Entry 7TR0 (electron microscopy, 2.70 A resolution); this record covers chains A and K of the 3 polymer chains in the assembly.

[Chain A]
Molecule: Tubulin alpha-1B chain
Source organism: Sus scrofa
UniProt: Q2XVP4 (TBA1B_PIG); residues 1-451 here = UniProt positions 1-451
Sequence (451 residues; row label = number of the first residue in the row):
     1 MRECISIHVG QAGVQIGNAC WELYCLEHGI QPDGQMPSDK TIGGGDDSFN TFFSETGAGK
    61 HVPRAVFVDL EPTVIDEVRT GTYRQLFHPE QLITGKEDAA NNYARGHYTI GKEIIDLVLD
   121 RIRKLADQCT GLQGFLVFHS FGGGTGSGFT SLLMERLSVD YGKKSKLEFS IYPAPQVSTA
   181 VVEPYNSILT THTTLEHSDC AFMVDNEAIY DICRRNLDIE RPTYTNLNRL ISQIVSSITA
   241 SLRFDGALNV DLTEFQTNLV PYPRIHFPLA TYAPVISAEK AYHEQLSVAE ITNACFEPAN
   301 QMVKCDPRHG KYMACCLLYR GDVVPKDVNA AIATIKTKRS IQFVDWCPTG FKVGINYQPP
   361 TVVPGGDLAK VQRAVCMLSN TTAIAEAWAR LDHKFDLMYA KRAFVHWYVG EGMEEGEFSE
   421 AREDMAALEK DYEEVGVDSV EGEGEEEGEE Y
Not modelled in the structure: 441-451
UniProt features mapped onto this chain:
  - motif: Met1 to Cys4 (MREC motif)
  - active site: Glu254
  - binding site (GTP): Gly10, Gln11, Ala12, Gln15, Glu71, Ala99, Ser140, Gly143, Gly144, Thr145, Gly146, Thr179, Glu183, Asn206, Tyr224, Asn228, Leu252
  - binding site (Mg(2+)): Glu71
  - site: Tyr451 (Involved in polymerization)
  - modified residue: Lys40 (N6,N6,N6-trimethyllysine), Ser48 (Phosphoserine), Ser232 (Phosphoserine), Tyr282 (3'-nitrotyrosine), Arg339 (Omega-N-methylarginine), Ser439 (Phosphoserine), Glu443 (5-glutamyl polyglutamate), Glu445 (5-glutamyl polyglutamate), Tyr451 (3'-nitrotyrosine)
  - cross-link (Glycyl lysine isopeptide (Lys-Gly)): Lys326 (interchain with G-Cter in ubiquitin), Lys370 (interchain with G-Cter in ubiquitin)
Ligand contacts: GTP (guanosine-5'-triphosphate): Gly10, Gln11, Ala12, Gln15, Ile16, Glu71, Asp98, Ala99, Ala100, Asn101, Ser140, Gly142, Gly143, Gly144, Thr145, Gly146, Ile171, Thr179, Glu183, Asn206, Tyr224, Leu227, Asn228, Ile231

[Chain K]
Molecule: Kinesin-like protein
Source organism: Candida albicans
UniProt: C4YNU9 (C4YNU9_CANAW); residue numbers follow UniProt; this construct covers 2-436
Sequence (445 residues; numbered 0 to 444; the number before each row is that of its first residue; numbering starts at 0):
     0 MASYPNSLGS PATVTSTSVP TAKQSSISVA VRVRPFTEAE SNRLVKIDND DVFLGDGCLT
    60 SDNNNNNNNS NSNGNGNGNG SSAANSSGAS TSRRAIFNTL GGLRKIINVV DDRMLIFDPP
   120 ETNPLTKMQR NAFPNSFKGS RIREHRFVFD RLFDEDCTQD QVYRNTTQPL LDSVLDGYNA
   180 TVFAYGATGC GKTHTISGTP EDPGVIFLTM KELYNRIEEL KDTKIIDISL SYLEIYNETI
   240 RDLLNPMTQC KNLVIREDAN NKISVSNLSR HRPNSVEEVM QLILEGNKNR TCSPTEANAT
   300 SSRSHAVLQI NVIQKDRTGD ITEEHTFATL SIIDLAGSER AAATKNRGAR LNEGANINKS
   360 LLALGNCINA LCDPRRRNHV PYRDSKLTRL LKFSLGGNCK TVMIVCVSPS SQHYDETLNT
   420 LKYADRAKEI KTKLIRNLEH HHHHH
Not modelled in the structure: 0-21, 49-100, 434-444
Differences from the reference sequence: initiating methionine (0); expression tag (1, 437-444)
Ligand contacts: AMP-PNP (ANP; phosphoaminophosphonic acid-adenylate ester): Arg31, Arg33, Pro34, Thr36, Ala186, Thr187, Gly188, Cys189, Gly190, Lys191, Thr192, His193, Thr194

[Chain A / chain K interface]
Pairs across the interface (39):
  Tyr108(A) - Arg339(K)
  Tyr108(A) - Ala341(K)  hydrophobic
  Tyr108(A) - Arg346(K)  hydrogen bond (backbone-side chain)
  Lys112(A) - Lys344(K)
  Lys112(A) - Arg346(K)
  Tyr262(A) - Asn134(K)
  Tyr262(A) - Ser135(K)
  Tyr262(A) - Phe136(K)
  Pro263(A) - Phe136(K)
  Arg264(A) - Phe136(K)
  Arg402(A) - Asn365(K)
  Arg402(A) - Arg425(K)
  His406(A) - Lys358(K)
  His406(A) - Leu361(K)
  Val409(A) - Asn357(K)  hydrogen bond (backbone-side chain)
  Gly410(A) - Ala354(K)
  Gly410(A) - Lys358(K)
  Gly412(A) - Arg339(K)
  Gly412(A) - Ala340(K)  hydrogen bond (backbone-backbone)
  Glu414(A) - Ser337(K)  hydrogen bond
  Glu414(A) - Glu338(K)  hydrogen bond (side chain-backbone)
  Glu414(A) - Arg339(K)  hydrogen bond (side chain-backbone)
  Glu414(A) - Asn357(K)  hydrogen bond
  Glu414(A) - Asn418(K)
  Glu415(A) - Leu361(K)
  Gly416(A) - Asn418(K)
  Gly416(A) - Lys421(K)  hydrogen bond (backbone-side chain)
  Glu417(A) - Arg339(K)  salt bridge
  Ser419(A) - Lys421(K)  hydrogen bond
  Glu423(A) - Arg140(K)  salt bridge
  Glu423(A) - His144(K)  salt bridge
  Asp424(A) - Arg140(K)  salt bridge
  Ala427(A) - Arg140(K)
  Asp431(A) - Phe136(K)
  Asp431(A) - Ser139(K)  hydrogen bond
  Glu434(A) - Pro133(K)
  Glu434(A) - Phe136(K)
  Glu434(A) - Ser139(K)
  Val435(A) - Phe136(K)  hydrophobic
Also at the interface, not in a pair above, chain A (28 interface residues in all): Thr109, Ile265, Ala400, Lys401, Val405, Met413, Glu420
Also at the interface, not in a pair above, chain K (27 interface residues in all): Ala131, Lys137, Leu350, Arg375, Glu428

[Summary]
28 residues of chain A and 27 residues of chain K are in contact, with 10 hydrogen bonds and 4 salt bridges.
Polar pairs include Glu417(A)-Arg339(K), Glu423(A)-Arg140(K) and Glu423(A)-His144(K). Bound to chain A: GTP.
Chain K binds AMP-PNP.
Here chain A is Tubulin alpha-1B chain (Sus scrofa) and chain K is Kinesin-like protein (Candida albicans).
Entry 7TR0 (CaKip3[2-436] - AMP-PNP in complex with a microtubule) was determined by electron microscopy (same
publication as 7TQX, 7TQY, 7TQZ, 7TR1, 7TR2 and 7TR3).
